Entry 9B6Q (electron microscopy, 2.77 A resolution); this record covers chains C and F of the 8 polymer chains in the assembly.

== Chain C (and F) ==
Molecule: Capsid protein VP1
Source organism: Adeno-associated virus
Notes: chain F of this document is another copy of the same molecule, construct and numbering; everything in this record applies to it too
UniProtKB: Q6JC22 (Q6JC22_9VIRU); residues 203-736 here = UniProt positions 203-736
Amino-acid sequence (534 residues; numbered 203 to 736; the number before each row is that of its first residue):
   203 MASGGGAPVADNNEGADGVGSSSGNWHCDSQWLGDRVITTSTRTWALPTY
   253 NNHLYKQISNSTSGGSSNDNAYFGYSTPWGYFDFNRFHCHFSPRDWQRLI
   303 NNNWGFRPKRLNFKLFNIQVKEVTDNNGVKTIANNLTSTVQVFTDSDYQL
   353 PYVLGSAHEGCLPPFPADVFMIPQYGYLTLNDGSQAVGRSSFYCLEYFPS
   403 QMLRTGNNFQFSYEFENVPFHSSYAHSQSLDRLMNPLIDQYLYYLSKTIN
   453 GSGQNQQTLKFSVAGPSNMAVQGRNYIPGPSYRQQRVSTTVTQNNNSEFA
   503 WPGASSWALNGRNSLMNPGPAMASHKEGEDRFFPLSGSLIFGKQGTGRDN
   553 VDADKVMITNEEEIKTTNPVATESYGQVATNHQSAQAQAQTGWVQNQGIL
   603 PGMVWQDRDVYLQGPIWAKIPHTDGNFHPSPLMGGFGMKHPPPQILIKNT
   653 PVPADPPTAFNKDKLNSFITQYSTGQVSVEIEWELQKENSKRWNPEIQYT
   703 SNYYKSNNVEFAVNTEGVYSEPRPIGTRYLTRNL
Unresolved in the structure: 203-218, 326-333, 656-667
What the authors report for this chain:
  - mutagenesis - Q588R: abolished binding to Fab1-1

== Interface between chain C and chain F ==
Contacting residue pairs (70):
  D231(C) with K693(F)
  S294(C) with W695(F)
  P295(C) with W695(F); P697(F)
  R296(C) with E690(F), salt bridge; R694(F); W695(F), hydrogen bond (backbone-backbone); N696(F); E698(F); L732(F)
  Q299(C) with P697(F); E698(F), hydrogen bond (side chain-backbone); Q700(F)
  R300(C) with E690(F), salt bridge; S692(F)
  N303(C) with Q700(F)
  N304(C) with N304(F), hydrogen bond
  P366(C) with W695(F)
  P368(C) with W695(F)
  E529(C) with Y705(F)
  E564(C) with Y705(F)
  K567(C) with Y705(F), hydrogen bond
  E690(C) with R296(F), salt bridge; R300(F), salt bridge
  R694(C) with R296(F)
  W695(C) with S294(F); P295(F); R296(F), hydrogen bond (backbone-backbone); P366(F); P368(F); F713(F); Y721(F), hydrogen bond
  N696(C) with R296(F); V711(F); E712(F); F713(F)
  P697(C) with P295(F); Q299(F); Y701(F), hydrophobic; S703(F); F713(F)
  E698(C) with R296(F), salt bridge; Q299(F), hydrogen bond (backbone-side chain); T702(F); S703(F), hydrogen bond (backbone-backbone)
  I699(C) with T702(F); S703(F); Y705(F), hydrophobic
  Q700(C) with Q299(F); N303(F); Y701(F); T702(F), hydrogen bond (backbone-side chain)
  Y701(C) with P697(F), hydrophobic; Q700(F)
  T702(C) with E698(F); I699(F); Q700(F), hydrogen bond (side chain-backbone); T702(F)
  S703(C) with P697(F), hydrogen bond (side chain-backbone); E698(F), hydrogen bond (backbone-backbone); I699(F)
  Y705(C) with E529(F); E564(F)
  V711(C) with N696(F)
  E712(C) with N696(F)
  F713(C) with W695(F); N696(F); P697(F)
  Y721(C) with W695(F), hydrogen bond
  L732(C) with R296(F)
Interface residues without a listed pair, chain C (33 interface residues in all): C230, F367, K693
Interface residues without a listed pair, chain F (32 interface residues in all): D231, F367

== In short ==
33 residues of chain C face 32 of chain F across their interface; the contacts include 13 hydrogen bonds and 5
salt bridges. Polar contacts include R296(C)-E690(F), R300(C)-E690(F) and E698(C)-R296(F). The paper reports
that Q588R of chain C abolishes binding to Fab1-1.
Chain C and chain F are both Capsid protein VP1 (Adeno-associated virus); the structure, Fab1-4 in complex
with the capsid of Adeno-associated virus type 9, was determined by electron microscopy together with 9B6N,
9B6O, 9B6R, 9B6S, 9B6T, 9B7K and 9 further entries from the same study.
